PDB entry 6U6Y | X-ray diffraction, 2.47 A resolution | chains D and E of the 4 polymer chains in the assembly

# Chain D
Protein: Deoxynucleoside triphosphate triphosphohydrolase SAMHD1
From: Homo sapiens
Notes: EC 3.1.5.-
UniProt: Q9Y3Z3 (SAMH1_HUMAN); residues 114-626 here = UniProt positions 114-626
Amino-acid sequence (533 residues; each row starts with the number of its first residue):
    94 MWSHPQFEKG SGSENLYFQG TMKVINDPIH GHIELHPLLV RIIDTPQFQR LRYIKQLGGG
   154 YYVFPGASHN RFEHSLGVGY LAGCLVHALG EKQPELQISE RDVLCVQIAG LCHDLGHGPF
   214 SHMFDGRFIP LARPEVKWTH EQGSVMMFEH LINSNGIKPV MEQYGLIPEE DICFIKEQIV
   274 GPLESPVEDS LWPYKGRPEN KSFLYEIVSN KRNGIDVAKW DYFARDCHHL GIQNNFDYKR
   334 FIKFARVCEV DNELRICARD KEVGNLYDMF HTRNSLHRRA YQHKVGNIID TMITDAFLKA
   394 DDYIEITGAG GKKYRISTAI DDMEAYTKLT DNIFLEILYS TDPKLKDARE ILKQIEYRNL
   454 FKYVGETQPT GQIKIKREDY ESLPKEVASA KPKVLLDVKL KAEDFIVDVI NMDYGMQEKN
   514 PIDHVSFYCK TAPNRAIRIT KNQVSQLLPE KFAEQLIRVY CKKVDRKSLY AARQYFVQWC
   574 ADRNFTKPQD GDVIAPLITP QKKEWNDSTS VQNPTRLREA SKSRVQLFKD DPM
Not modelled in the structure: 94-114, 277-283, 304-305, 485-489, 507-514, 531-547, 584-626
Differences from the reference sequence: initiating methionine (94); expression tag (95-113); engineered mutation Ala-311 (Asp in Q9Y3Z3)
Swiss-Prot annotation at these positions:
  - active site: His-233
  - binding site (GTP): Lys-116, Val-117, Asp-137, Gln-142, Arg-145, Arg-451, Lys-455, Lys-523
  - binding site (dATP): Asn-119, Gln-149, Val-156, Arg-164, His-210, His-215, Lys-312, Tyr-315, Asp-319, Arg-333, Arg-352, Lys-354, Asn-358, Arg-366, Gln-375, His-376, Lys-377, Lys-523
  - binding site (dCTP): Asn-119, Gln-149, Val-156, Arg-164, His-210, His-215, Lys-312, Tyr-315, Asp-319, Arg-333, Arg-352, Lys-354, Arg-366, Arg-372, Gln-375, His-376, Lys-377, Lys-523
  - binding site (dGTP): Asn-119, Gln-149, Leu-150, Val-156, Arg-164, Lys-312, Tyr-315, Asp-319, Arg-333, Arg-352, Lys-354, Asn-358, Arg-366, Tyr-374, Gln-375, His-376, Lys-377, Lys-523
  - binding site (dTTP): Asn-119, Gln-149, Val-156, Arg-164, His-210, His-215, Lys-312, Tyr-315, Asp-319, Arg-333, Arg-352, Lys-354, Gln-375, His-376, Lys-377, Lys-523
  - binding site (Mn(2+)): His-167, His-206, Asp-207
  - modified residue: Thr-592 (Microbial infection: Phosphothreonine)
  - cross-link (Glycyl lysine isopeptide (Lys-Gly)): Lys-467 (interchain with G-Cter in SUMO2), Lys-469 (interchain with G-Cter in SUMO2), Lys-492 (interchain with G-Cter in SUMO2), Lys-622 (interchain with G-Cter in SUMO2)
Metal / ion sites: Zn2+: His-167, His-206, Asp-207
Ligand contacts: 2'-deoxyadenosine 5'-triphosphate (DTP): Gln-149, Leu-150, Arg-164, His-206, Asp-207, His-210, His-215, His-233, Tyr-315, Asp-319, His-370, Tyr-374, Asn-504, Met-505
From the paper describing this entry:
  - binding site for RNA cgccu: Asp-137, Gln-142, Arg-145
  - binding site for RNA cgccu (chain E): His-376, Arg-451
  - post-translational modification sites: Thr-592 (citing earlier work)
  - mutagenesis - H376A: decreased binding to oligonucleotide
  - mutagenesis - R352A, K523A: unchanged binding to oligonucleotide
  - mutagenesis - R352A, K523A: decreased catalytic activity on GTP/dNTP
  - mutagenesis - R352A, K523A: decreased catalytic activity on dNTPase
  - mutagenesis - R352A, H376A, K523A: unchanged catalytic activity on dNTP depletion

# Chain E
Molecule: RNA cgccu
Sequence (5 nucleotides; numbered 801 to 805; the number before each row is that of its first residue):
   801 CGCCU
Not modelled in the structure: 805

# How chain D and chain E interact
Pairs across the interface (11):
  Lys-116(D) / C801(E)  sugar contact
  Lys-116(D) / G802(E)  salt bridge to the phosphate
  Val-117(D) / G802(E)  hydrogen bond to the sugar
  Val-117(D) / C803(E)  phosphate contact
  Ile-118(D) / G802(E)  sugar contact
  His-125(D) / C804(E)  salt bridge to the phosphate
  Ile-136(D) / G802(E)  base contact
  Asp-137(D) / G802(E)  hydrogen bond to the base
  Gln-142(D) / G802(E)  hydrogen bond to the base
  Arg-145(D) / G802(E)  hydrogen bond to the base
  Phe-165(D) / G802(E)  base contact
Other interface residues (no listed pair), chain D (11 interface residues in all): Asn-119, Val-133

# Overview
Chain D and chain E form an interface of 11 and 4 residues respectively; the contacts include 4 hydrogen bonds
and 2 salt bridges. Polar pairs include Asp-137(D)/G802(E), Gln-142(D)/G802(E) and Arg-145(D)/G802(E). From
the paper: a binding site for RNA cgccu at Asp-137(D), Gln-142(D) and Arg-145(D); R352A and K523A of chain D
reduce catalytic activity on GTP/dNTP.
Chain D is Deoxynucleoside triphosphate triphosphohydrolase SAMHD1 (Homo sapiens) and chain E is RNA cgccu;
the structure, Human SAMHD1 bound to ribo(CGCCU)-oligonucleotide, was determined by X-ray diffraction together
with 6U6X and 6U6Z from the same study.
